6KW4 - chains B and U of the 28 polymer chains in the assembly; structure by electron microscopy, 7.55 A resolution (low resolution: residue-level contacts below are approximate; hydrogen-bond / salt-bridge calls are withheld).

Chain B:
Molecule: Histone H4
Organism: Xenopus laevis
UniProt: P62799 (H4_XENLA); residues 0-102 here correspond to UniProt positions 1-103 (UniProt number = residue number + 1)
Chain sequence (103 residues; each row starts with the number of its first residue; numbering starts at 0):
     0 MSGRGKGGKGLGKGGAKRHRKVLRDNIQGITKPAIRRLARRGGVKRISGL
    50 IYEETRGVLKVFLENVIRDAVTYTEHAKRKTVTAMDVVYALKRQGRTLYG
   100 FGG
Not modelled in the structure: 0-19, 102
UniProt features mapped onto this chain:
  - DNA-binding region: Lys16 to Lys20
  - modified residue: Ser1 (N-acetylserine), Arg3 (Asymmetric dimethylarginine), Lys5 (N6-(2-hydroxyisobutyryl)lysine), Lys8 (N6-(2-hydroxyisobutyryl)lysine), Lys12 (N6-(2-hydroxyisobutyryl)lysine), Lys16 (N6-(2-hydroxyisobutyryl)lysine), Lys20 (N6,N6,N6-trimethyllysine), Lys31 (N6-(2-hydroxyisobutyryl)lysine), Lys44 (N6-(2-hydroxyisobutyryl)lysine), Ser47 (Phosphoserine), Tyr51 (Phosphotyrosine), Lys59 (N6-(2-hydroxyisobutyryl)lysine), Lys77 (N6-(2-hydroxyisobutyryl)lysine), Lys79 (N6-(2-hydroxyisobutyryl)lysine), Tyr88 (Phosphotyrosine), Lys91 (N6-(2-hydroxyisobutyryl)lysine)
  - cross-link (Glycyl lysine isopeptide (Lys-Gly)): Lys31 (interchain with G-Cter in UFM1), Lys91 (interchain with G-Cter in ubiquitin)

Chain U:
Molecule: DNA 167
Sequence (167 nucleotides; numbered 1 to 167; the number before each row is that of its first residue):
     1 GATGAGAATCCCGGTGCCGAGGCCGCTCAATTGGTCGTAGACAGCTCTAG
    51 CACCGCTTAAACGCACGTACGCGCTGTCCCCCGCGTTTTAACCGCCAAGG
   101 GGATTACTCCCTAGTCTCCAGGCACGTGTCAGATATATACATCCTGAAGC
   151 TTGTCGAGAAGTACTAG
Not modelled in the structure: 1, 158-167

How chain B and chain U interact:
Residue-residue contacts - 14 pairs, chain B then chain U:
  Arg35(B) - DC82(U)
  Arg39(B) - DC82(U)
  Lys44(B) - DC82(U)
  Arg45(B) - DC81(U)
  Arg45(B) - DC82(U)
  Ile46(B) - DC81(U)
  Ile46(B) - DC82(U)
  Ser47(B) - DC81(U)
  Gly48(B) - DC81(U)
  Arg78(B) - DG102(U)
  Arg78(B) - DA103(U)
  Lys79(B) - DG101(U)
  Lys79(B) - DG102(U)
  Thr80(B) - DG102(U)
Interface residues without a listed pair, chain U (6 interface residues in all): DC80

Summary:
10 residues of chain B and 6 residues of chain U are in contact. UniProt lists a DNA-binding region on chain
B.
Here chain B is Histone H4 (Xenopus laevis) and chain U is DNA 167. Entry 6KW4 (The ClassB RSC-Nucleosome
Complex) was determined by electron microscopy, deposited together with 6K15 and 6KW3.
